8PZY - chains D and F of the 6 polymer chains in the assembly; structure by X-ray diffraction, 1.97 A resolution.

Chain D (and F):
Molecule: Probable cytosol aminopeptidase
Source organism: Pseudomonas aeruginosa PA14
Notes: EC 3.4.11.1, 3.4.11.10; chain F of this document is another copy of the same molecule, construct and numbering; everything in this record applies to it too
UniProt: Q02RY8 (AMPA_PSEAB); residues 22-516 here correspond to UniProt positions 1-495 (UniProt number = residue number - 21)
Chain sequence (517 residues; row label = number of the first residue in the row; numbering starts at 0):
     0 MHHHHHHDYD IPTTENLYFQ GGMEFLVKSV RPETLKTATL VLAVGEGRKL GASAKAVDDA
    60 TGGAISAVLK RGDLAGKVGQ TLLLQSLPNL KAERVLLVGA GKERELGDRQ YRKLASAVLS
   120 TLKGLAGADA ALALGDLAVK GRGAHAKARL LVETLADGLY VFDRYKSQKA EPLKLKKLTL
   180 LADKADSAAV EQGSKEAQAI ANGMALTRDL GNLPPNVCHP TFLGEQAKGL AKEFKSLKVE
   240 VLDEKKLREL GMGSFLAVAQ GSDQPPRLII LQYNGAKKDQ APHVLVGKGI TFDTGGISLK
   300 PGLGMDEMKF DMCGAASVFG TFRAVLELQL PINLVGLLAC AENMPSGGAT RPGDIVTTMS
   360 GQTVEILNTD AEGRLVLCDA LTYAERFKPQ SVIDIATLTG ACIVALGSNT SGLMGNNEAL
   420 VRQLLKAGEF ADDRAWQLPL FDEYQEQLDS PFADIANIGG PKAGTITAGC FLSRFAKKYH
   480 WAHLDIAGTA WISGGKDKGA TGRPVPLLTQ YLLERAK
Unresolved in the structure: 0-17
Differences from the reference sequence: initiating methionine (0); expression tag (1-21)
Curated features (UniProtKB/Swiss-Prot):
  - active site: Lys299, Arg373
  - binding site (Mn(2+)): Lys287, Asp292, Asp310, Asp369, Glu371
Ion coordination: Mn2+ site 1: Lys287, Asp292, Asp310, Glu371; Mn2+ site 2: Asp292, Asp369, Glu371
Ligand contacts: bicarbonate ion (BCT): Lys287, Asp369, Ala370, Glu371, Gly372, Arg373, Leu397, Thr398
Reported in the primary citation:
  - mutagenesis - D369A: abolished catalytic activity on AVLQSGFRKK-NH2 (proposed by the authors, not directly observed)

How chain D and chain F interact:
Residue-residue contacts (21):
  Arg70(D) - Gln84(F)  hydrogen bond
  Arg70(D) - Ser85(F)
  Arg70(D) - Glu92(F)  hydrogen bond (side chain-backbone)
  Arg70(D) - Arg93(F)
  Arg70(D) - Ala125(F)
  Gly71(D) - Ala125(F)
  Asp72(D) - Arg93(F)  salt bridge
  Asp72(D) - Gly123(F)
  Asp72(D) - Leu124(F)
  Asp72(D) - Ala125(F)  hydrogen bond (side chain-backbone)
  Leu83(D) - Gln84(F)
  Gln84(D) - Arg70(F)  hydrogen bond
  Gln84(D) - Leu83(F)
  Glu92(D) - Arg70(F)  salt bridge
  Arg93(D) - Arg70(F)
  Arg93(D) - Asp72(F)  salt bridge
  Gly123(D) - Asp72(F)
  Leu124(D) - Asp72(F)
  Ala125(D) - Arg70(F)
  Ala125(D) - Gly71(F)
  Ala125(D) - Asp72(F)  hydrogen bond (backbone-side chain)
Other interface residues (no listed pair), chain D (14 interface residues in all): Leu81, Leu82, Ser85, Gly126
Other interface residues (no listed pair), chain F (15 interface residues in all): Val67, Leu81, Leu82, Gly126

Summary:
14 residues of chain D face 15 of chain F across their interface, with 5 hydrogen bonds and 3 salt bridges.
Polar contacts include Asp72(D)-Arg93(F), Glu92(D)-Arg70(F) and Arg70(D)-Gln84(F). Ligands of chain D:
bicarbonate ion. From the paper: D369A of chain D abolishes catalytic activity on AVLQSGFRKK-NH2.
Chain D and chain F are both Probable cytosol aminopeptidase (Pseudomonas aeruginosa PA14); the structure,
Intracellular leucine aminopeptidase of Pseudomonas aeruginosa PA14 - hexameric assembly with manganese bound,
was determined by X-ray diffraction (same publication as 8PZ0 and 8PZM).
